PDB entry 8ID1 | X-ray diffraction, 3.12 A resolution | chain A

Chain A:
Protein: Formate C-acetyltransferase
Source organism: Intestinibacter bartlettii
Sequence (792 residues; numbered 1 to 792; the number before each row is that of its first residue):
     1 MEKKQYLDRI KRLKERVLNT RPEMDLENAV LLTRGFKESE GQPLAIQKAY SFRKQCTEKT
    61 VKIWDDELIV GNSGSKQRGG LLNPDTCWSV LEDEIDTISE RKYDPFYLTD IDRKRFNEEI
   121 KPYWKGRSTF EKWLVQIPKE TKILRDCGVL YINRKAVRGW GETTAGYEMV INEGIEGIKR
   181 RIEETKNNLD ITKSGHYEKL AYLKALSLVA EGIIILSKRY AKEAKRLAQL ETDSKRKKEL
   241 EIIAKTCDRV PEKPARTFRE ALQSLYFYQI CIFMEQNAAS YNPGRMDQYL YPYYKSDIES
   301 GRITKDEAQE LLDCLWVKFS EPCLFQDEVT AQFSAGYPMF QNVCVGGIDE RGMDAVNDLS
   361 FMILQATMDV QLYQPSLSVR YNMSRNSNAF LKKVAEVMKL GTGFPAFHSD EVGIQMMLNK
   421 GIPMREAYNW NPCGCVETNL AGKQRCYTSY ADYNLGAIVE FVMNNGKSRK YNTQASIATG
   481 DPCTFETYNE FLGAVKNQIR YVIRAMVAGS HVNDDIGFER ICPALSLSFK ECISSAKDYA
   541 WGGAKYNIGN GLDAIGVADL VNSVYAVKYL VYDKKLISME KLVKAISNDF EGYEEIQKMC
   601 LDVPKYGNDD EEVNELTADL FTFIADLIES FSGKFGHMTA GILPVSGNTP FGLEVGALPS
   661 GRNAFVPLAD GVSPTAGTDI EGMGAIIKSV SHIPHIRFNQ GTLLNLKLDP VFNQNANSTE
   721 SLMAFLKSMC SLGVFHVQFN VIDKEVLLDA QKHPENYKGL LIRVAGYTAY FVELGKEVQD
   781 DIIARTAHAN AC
Disordered / not traced: 1-6, 787-792
Small-molecule neighbours: 6IW ((2S,4S)-1-methyl-4-oxidanyl-pyrrolidine-2-carboxylic acid): Arg-154, Lys-155, Arg-158, Glu-162, Ala-279, Ser-280, Ser-334, Phe-340, Gly-434, Cys-435, Glu-437, Ser-449, Leu-643, Val-645

Overview:
Bound to chain A: compound 6IW.
Chain A is Formate C-acetyltransferase (Intestinibacter bartlettii); the structure, Crystal structure of
N-Methyl-cis-4-hydroxy-L-proline dehydratase in Intestinibacter bartlettii, was determined by X-ray
diffraction.
